2PM7 - chains A and C of the 4 polymer chains in the assembly; structure by X-ray diffraction, 2.35 A resolution.

[Chain A (and C)]
Molecule: Protein transport protein SEC31
From: Saccharomyces cerevisiae
Notes: chain C of this document is another copy of the same molecule, construct and numbering; everything in this record applies to it too
UniProtKB: P38968 (WEB1_YEAST); residues 370-763 here = UniProt positions 370-763
Amino-acid sequence (399 residues; each row starts with the number of its first residue):
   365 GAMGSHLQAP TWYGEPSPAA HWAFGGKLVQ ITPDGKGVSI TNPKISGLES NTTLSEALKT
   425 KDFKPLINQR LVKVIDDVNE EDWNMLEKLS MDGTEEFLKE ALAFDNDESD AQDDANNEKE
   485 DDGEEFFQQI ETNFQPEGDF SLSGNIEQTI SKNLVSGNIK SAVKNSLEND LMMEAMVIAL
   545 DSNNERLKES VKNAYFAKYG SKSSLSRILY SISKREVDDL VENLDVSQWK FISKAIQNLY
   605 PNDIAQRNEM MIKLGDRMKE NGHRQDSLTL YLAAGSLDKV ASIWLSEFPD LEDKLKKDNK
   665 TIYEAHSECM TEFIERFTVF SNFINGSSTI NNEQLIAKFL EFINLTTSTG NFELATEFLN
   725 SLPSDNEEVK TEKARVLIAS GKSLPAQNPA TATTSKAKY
Unresolved in the structure: 365-372, 470-494, 691-693, 746-763 (chain C: 365-372, 470-492, 691-693, 746-763)
Modified residues: Mse367 (selenomethionine); Mse449, Mse455, Mse536, Mse537, Mse540, Mse614, Mse615, Mse622, Mse674 (selenomethionine; parent Met)
Sequence notes: cloning artifact (365-369); engineered mutation Mse449 (Leu in P38968), Mse536 (Leu in P38968), Mse615 (Leu in P38968), Mse622 (Leu in P38968), Mse674 (Leu in P38968); modified residue (455, 537, 540, 614)

[How chain A and chain C interact]
Residue-residue contacts (122):
  Phe468(A) with Lys516(C)
  Asp469(A) with Lys516(C), salt bridge
  Glu495(A) with Ala558(C); Ala561(C)
  Thr496(A) with Asn557(C)
  Phe498(A) with Phe560(C); Ala561(C), hydrophobic; Gly564(C); Ser565(C); Tyr574(C), hydrophobic
  Pro500(A) with Arg571(C); Tyr574(C), hydrophobic; Asp583(C)
  Glu501(A) with Arg571(C), hydrogen bond (backbone-side chain)
  Gly502(A) with Arg571(C), hydrogen bond (backbone-side chain); Asn587(C)
  Asp503(A) with Asn587(C)
  Phe504(A) with Ser568(C); Arg571(C); Asp583(C); Asn587(C), hydrogen bond (backbone-backbone); Leu588(C), hydrophobic; Asp589(C), hydrogen bond (backbone-backbone)
  Ser505(A) with Ser568(C), hydrogen bond (backbone-side chain); Leu588(C); Asp589(C)
  Leu506(A) with Ile572(C), hydrophobic; Leu588(C); Gln592(C)
  Glu511(A) with Ser567(C); Ser568(C); Leu569(C), hydrogen bond (side chain-backbone)
  Gln512(A) with Gln592(C)
  Ile514(A) with Leu569(C), hydrophobic
  Ser515(A) with Leu569(C); Ile572(C); Phe595(C)
  Lys516(A) with Phe468(C); Asp469(C), salt bridge; Phe595(C)
  Leu518(A) with Leu573(C), hydrophobic; Ile576(C), hydrophobic
  Val519(A) with Phe595(C), hydrophobic; Lys598(C); Ala599(C); Asn602(C), hydrogen bond (backbone-side chain)
  Ser520(A) with Lys598(C)
  Gly521(A) with Asn602(C)
  Lys528(A) with Gln493(C)
  Leu535(A) with Leu569(C), hydrophobic
  Mse537(A) with Mse537(C), hydrophobic; Mse540(C); Tyr563(C)
  Glu538(A) with Tyr559(C); Leu573(C)
  Mse540(A) with Mse537(C), hydrophobic; Mse540(C); Val541(C)
  Val541(A) with Mse540(C), hydrophobic; Tyr559(C), hydrophobic
  Ile542(A) with Leu573(C), hydrophobic
  Ala543(A) with Leu544(C)
  Leu544(A) with Ala543(C); Leu544(C), hydrophobic; Lys552(C); Lys556(C)
  Asp545(A) with Lys556(C), salt bridge; Ser577(C), hydrogen bond
  Lys552(A) with Leu544(C); Ser546(C); Asn547(C); Lys552(C)
  Lys556(A) with Asp545(C), salt bridge
  Asn557(A) with Thr496(C)
  Tyr559(A) with Mse537(C), hydrophobic; Glu538(C), hydrogen bond; Val541(C), hydrophobic
  Phe560(A) with Phe498(C); Val541(C), hydrophobic
  Ala561(A) with Glu495(C)
  Tyr563(A) with Mse537(C)
  Gly564(A) with Phe498(C)
  Ser565(A) with Phe498(C)
  Ser567(A) with Glu511(C), hydrogen bond
  Ser568(A) with Phe504(C); Ser505(C), hydrogen bond (side chain-backbone); Leu506(C); Glu511(C)
  Leu569(A) with Glu511(C), hydrogen bond (backbone-side chain); Ile514(C), hydrophobic; Leu535(C), hydrophobic; Glu538(C)
  Arg571(A) with Pro500(C); Glu501(C), hydrogen bond (side chain-backbone); Gly502(C), hydrogen bond (side chain-backbone); Phe504(C)
  Leu573(A) with Leu518(C), hydrophobic; Ile542(C), hydrophobic
  Tyr574(A) with Phe498(C), hydrogen bond (side chain-backbone); Pro500(C), hydrophobic
  Ile576(A) with Val519(C), hydrophobic
  Ser577(A) with Asp545(C), hydrogen bond
  Asp583(A) with Pro500(C); Phe504(C)
  Asn587(A) with Gly502(C); Asp503(C); Phe504(C), hydrogen bond (backbone-backbone)
  Leu588(A) with Phe504(C); Ser505(C)
  Asp589(A) with Phe504(C), hydrogen bond (backbone-backbone); Ser505(C)
  Gln592(A) with Leu506(C); Gln512(C); Ser515(C)
  Phe595(A) with Ser515(C); Lys516(C); Val519(C), hydrophobic
  Lys598(A) with Val519(C)
  Ala599(A) with Val519(C), hydrophobic
  Asn602(A) with Val519(C); Gly521(C)
  Arg621(A) with Asp503(C), salt bridge
Other interface residues (no listed pair), chain A (66 interface residues in all): Leu531, Glu532, Ser546, Ser554, Val555, Ala558, Ile572, Glu586
Other interface residues (no listed pair), chain C (66 interface residues in all): Ile494, Asn497, Mse536, Ser554, Val555, Arg621

[In short]
Chain A and chain C each contribute 66 residues to their interface, with 18 hydrogen bonds and 5 salt bridges.
Among the polar pairs are Asp469(A)-Lys516(C), Asp545(A)-Lys556(C) and Arg621(A)-Asp503(C).
Chain A and chain C are both Protein transport protein SEC31 (Saccharomyces cerevisiae); the structure,
Crystal structure of yeast Sec13/31 edge element of the COPII vesicular coat, selenomethionine version, was
determined by X-ray diffraction (same publication as 2PM6 and 2PM9).
